Entry 3I0Q (X-ray diffraction, 2.80 A resolution); this record covers chain A.

[Chain A]
Protein: Spectinomycin phosphotransferase
From: Legionella pneumophila
UniProt: O06916 (O06916_LEGPN); numbering as in UniProt (aligned over 1-331)
Amino-acid sequence (339 residues; numbered 1 to 339; the number before each row is that of its first residue):
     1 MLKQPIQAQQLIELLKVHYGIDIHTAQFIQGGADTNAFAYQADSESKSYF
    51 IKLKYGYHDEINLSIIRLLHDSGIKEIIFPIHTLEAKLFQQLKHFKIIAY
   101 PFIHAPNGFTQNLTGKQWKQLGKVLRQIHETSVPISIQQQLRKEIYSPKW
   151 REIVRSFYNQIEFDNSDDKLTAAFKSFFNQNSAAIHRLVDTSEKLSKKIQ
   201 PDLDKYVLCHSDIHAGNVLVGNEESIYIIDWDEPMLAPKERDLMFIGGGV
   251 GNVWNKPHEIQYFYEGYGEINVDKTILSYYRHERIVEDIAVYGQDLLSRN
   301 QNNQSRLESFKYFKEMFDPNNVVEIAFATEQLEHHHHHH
Unresolved in the structure: 1-4, 31-36, 298-302, 332-339
Differences from the reference sequence: expression tag (332-339)
Ion coordination: Ni2+ near His70 (its only coordinating residue here)
Ligand contacts: adenosine monophosphate (AMP): Phe50, Lys52, Ile78, Tyr100, Pro101, Phe102, Ile103, Asn107, Gly216, Leu219, Ile229, Asp230
What the authors report for this chain:
  - binding site for adenosine monophosphate: Phe50, Lys52, Asp230
  - conformationally variable residues (domain motion): His58 to Ile61
  - catalytic residues: Lys52 (citing earlier work)
  - catalytic residues: Asp212 (proposed by the authors, not directly observed)

[Summary]
Bound to chain A: adenosine monophosphate. From the paper: catalytic residues Lys52 and Asp212; a binding site
for adenosine monophosphate at Phe50, Lys52 and Asp230.
Chain A is Spectinomycin phosphotransferase (Legionella pneumophila); the structure, Crystal Structure of the
AMP-bound complex of Spectinomycin Phosphotransferase, APH(9)-Ia, was determined by X-ray diffraction together
with 3I0O and 3I1A from the same study.
